Entry 6UTJ (electron microscopy, 2.90 A resolution); this record covers chains I and W of the 35 polymer chains in the assembly.

== Chain I (and W) ==
Protein: Proteasome subunit beta
Source organism: Thermoplasma acidophilum
Notes: EC 3.4.25.1; chain W of this document is another copy of the same molecule, construct and numbering; everything in this record applies to it too
UniProtKB: P28061 (PSB_THEAC); residues 1-203 here correspond to UniProt positions 9-211 (UniProt number = residue number + 8)
Chain sequence (203 residues; row label = number of the first residue in the row):
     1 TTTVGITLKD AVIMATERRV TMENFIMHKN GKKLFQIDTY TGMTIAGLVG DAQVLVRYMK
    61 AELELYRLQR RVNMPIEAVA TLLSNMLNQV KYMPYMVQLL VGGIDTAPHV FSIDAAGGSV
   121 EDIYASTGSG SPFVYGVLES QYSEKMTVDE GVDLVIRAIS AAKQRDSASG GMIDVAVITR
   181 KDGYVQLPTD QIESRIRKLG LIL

== How chain I and chain W interact ==
Residue-residue contacts (24; chain I residue first):
  Asn24(I) with Ser167(W)
  Phe25(I) with Phe133(W), hydrophobic; Arg165(W)
  Ile26(I) with Gln164(W); Arg165(W), hydrogen bond (backbone-side chain); Asp166(W); Ser167(W)
  Met27(I) with Arg165(W), hydrogen bond (backbone-side chain)
  Lys29(I) with Gln164(W), hydrogen bond; Arg165(W)
  Phe133(I) with Phe25(W), hydrophobic
  Gln164(I) with Ile26(W); Lys29(W), hydrogen bond
  Arg165(I) with Phe25(W); Ile26(W), hydrogen bond (side chain-backbone); Met27(W), hydrogen bond (side chain-backbone); Lys29(W)
  Asp166(I) with Ile26(W)
  Ser167(I) with Asn24(W); Ile26(W); Ser167(W)
  Ile202(I) with Leu203(W)
  Leu203(I) with Ile202(W); Leu203(W)
Interface residues without a listed pair, chain I (13 interface residues in all): His28
Interface residues without a listed pair, chain W (13 interface residues in all): His28

== In short ==
Chain I and chain W each contribute 13 residues to their interface, with 6 hydrogen bonds. Polar pairs include
Ile26(I)-Arg165(W), Met27(I)-Arg165(W) and Lys29(I)-Gln164(W).
Both chains are Proteasome subunit beta (Thermoplasma acidophilum). Entry 6UTJ (Allosteric couple between
alpha rings of the 20S proteasome. 20S proteasome singly capped by PA26/E102A, C-terminus ...) was determined
by electron microscopy (same publication as 6UTF, 6UTG, 6UTH and 6UTI).
